5Z0V - chains A and D; structure by X-ray diffraction, 2.91 A resolution.

[Chain A (and D)]
Name: Extracellular solute-binding protein family 1, viral genome protein
Source organism: Escherichia coli
Notes: chain D of this document is another copy of the same molecule, construct and numbering; everything in this record applies to it too
UniProt: chimeric construct of A0A140NCD0, A0A1D9C0W3: residues 2-370 from A0A140NCD0 (A0A140NCD0_ECOBD) positions 27-395 (UniProt number = residue number + 25); residues 371-445 from A0A1D9C0W3 positions 24-98 (UniProt number = residue number - 347)
Amino-acid sequence (445 residues; numbered 1 to 445; the number before each row is that of its first residue):
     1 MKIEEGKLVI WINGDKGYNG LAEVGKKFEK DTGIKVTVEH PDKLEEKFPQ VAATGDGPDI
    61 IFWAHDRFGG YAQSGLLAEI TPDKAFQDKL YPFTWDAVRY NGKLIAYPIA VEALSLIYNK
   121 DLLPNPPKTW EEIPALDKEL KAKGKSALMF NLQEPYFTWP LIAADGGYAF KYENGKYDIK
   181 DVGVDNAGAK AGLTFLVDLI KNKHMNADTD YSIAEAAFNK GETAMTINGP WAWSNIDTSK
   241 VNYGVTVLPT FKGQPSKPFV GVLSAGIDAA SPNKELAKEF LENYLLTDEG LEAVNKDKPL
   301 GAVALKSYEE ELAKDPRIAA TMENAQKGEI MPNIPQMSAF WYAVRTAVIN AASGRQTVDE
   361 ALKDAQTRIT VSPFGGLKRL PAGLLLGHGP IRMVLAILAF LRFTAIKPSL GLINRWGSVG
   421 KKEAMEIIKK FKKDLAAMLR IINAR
Not modelled in the structure: 1 (chain D: 1-5)
Construct notes: initiating methionine (1); engineered mutation Asp268 (Asn293 in A0A140NCD0)
What the authors report for this chain:
  - mutagenesis - F403K, F431K: decreased stability

[How chain A and chain D interact]
Contacting residue pairs (101; chain A residue first):
  Gln73(A) - Leu410(D)
  Gln73(A) - Ile413(D)
  Ser74(A) - Trp416(D)  hydrogen bond (backbone-side chain)
  Ser372(A) - Lys407(D)  hydrogen bond (backbone-side chain)
  Pro373(A) - Ser409(D)
  Pro373(A) - Leu410(D)  hydrogen bond (backbone-backbone)
  Phe374(A) - Ser409(D)
  Gly375(A) - Lys407(D)
  Gly375(A) - Pro408(D)
  Gly375(A) - Ser409(D)
  Gly376(A) - Ile406(D)
  Gly376(A) - Lys407(D)  hydrogen bond (backbone-backbone)
  Leu377(A) - Leu385(D)
  Leu377(A) - Ile406(D)  hydrophobic
  Lys378(A) - Leu385(D)
  Arg379(A) - Arg379(D)
  Leu380(A) - Arg379(D)
  Leu380(A) - Leu380(D)  hydrophobic
  Leu380(A) - Phe400(D)  hydrophobic
  Leu385(A) - Lys378(D)
  Leu385(A) - Arg379(D)
  Leu386(A) - Phe374(D)
  Arg392(A) - Phe403(D)
  Arg392(A) - Thr404(D)  hydrogen bond (side chain-backbone)
  Met393(A) - Thr404(D)
  Ala396(A) - Phe400(D)  hydrophobic
  Ala396(A) - Thr404(D)
  Ile397(A) - Phe400(D)
  Ala399(A) - Leu435(D)  hydrophobic
  Ala399(A) - Met438(D)  hydrophobic
  Phe400(A) - Leu380(D)  hydrophobic
  Phe400(A) - Ala396(D)  hydrophobic
  Phe400(A) - Ile397(D)
  Leu401(A) - Leu377(D)  hydrophobic
  Arg402(A) - Asp434(D)
  Arg402(A) - Ala437(D)
  Arg402(A) - Met438(D)
  Arg402(A) - Ile441(D)
  Phe403(A) - Arg392(D)  hydrogen bond (backbone-side chain)
  Phe403(A) - Phe431(D)
  Phe403(A) - Asp434(D)
  Thr404(A) - Ala396(D)
  Ile406(A) - Gly376(D)
  Ile406(A) - Leu377(D)  hydrophobic
  Lys407(A) - Ser372(D)  hydrogen bond (side chain-backbone)
  Lys407(A) - Gly375(D)
  Lys407(A) - Gly376(D)  hydrogen bond (backbone-backbone)
  Pro408(A) - Gly375(D)
  Ser409(A) - Pro373(D)
  Ser409(A) - Phe374(D)
  Ser409(A) - Gly375(D)
  Leu410(A) - Gln73(D)
  Leu410(A) - Pro373(D)  hydrogen bond (backbone-backbone)
  Ile413(A) - Gln73(D)
  Ile413(A) - Ser74(D)
  Asn414(A) - Gln73(D)  hydrogen bond
  Trp416(A) - Ser74(D)  hydrogen bond (side chain-backbone)
  Trp416(A) - Met438(D)  hydrophobic
  Trp416(A) - Ile441(D)  hydrophobic
  Trp416(A) - Ile442(D)  hydrophobic
  Gly417(A) - Arg445(D)
  Val419(A) - Arg445(D)  hydrogen bond (backbone-side chain)
  Gly420(A) - Arg445(D)
  Lys421(A) - Ile442(D)
  Lys421(A) - Asn443(D)  hydrogen bond (side chain-backbone)
  Lys421(A) - Arg445(D)  hydrogen bond (side chain-backbone)
  Ala424(A) - Ile442(D)  hydrophobic
  Met425(A) - Leu439(D)  hydrophobic
  Met425(A) - Asn443(D)
  Ile428(A) - Leu435(D)
  Ile428(A) - Leu439(D)  hydrophobic
  Ile428(A) - Ile442(D)  hydrophobic
  Lys429(A) - Leu439(D)
  Lys430(A) - Phe403(D)  hydrogen bond (side chain-backbone)
  Phe431(A) - Phe403(D)
  Phe431(A) - Leu435(D)  hydrophobic
  Lys432(A) - Leu435(D)
  Lys432(A) - Leu439(D)
  Asp434(A) - Arg402(D)
  Asp434(A) - Phe403(D)
  Leu435(A) - Ala399(D)  hydrophobic
  Leu435(A) - Phe403(D)  hydrophobic
  Leu435(A) - Ile428(D)
  Leu435(A) - Phe431(D)  hydrophobic
  Leu435(A) - Lys432(D)
  Leu435(A) - Leu435(D)  hydrophobic
  Met438(A) - Ala399(D)  hydrophobic
  Met438(A) - Arg402(D)
  Met438(A) - Trp416(D)  hydrophobic
  Leu439(A) - Met425(D)  hydrophobic
  Leu439(A) - Ile428(D)  hydrophobic
  Leu439(A) - Lys429(D)
  Ile441(A) - Arg402(D)
  Ile441(A) - Trp416(D)  hydrophobic
  Ile442(A) - Trp416(D)  hydrophobic
  Ile442(A) - Lys421(D)
  Ile442(A) - Met425(D)  hydrophobic
  Asn443(A) - Lys421(D)  hydrogen bond (backbone-side chain)
  Asn443(A) - Met425(D)
  Arg445(A) - Trp416(D)  hydrogen bond (side chain-backbone)
  Arg445(A) - Lys421(D)
Also at the interface, not in a pair above, chain A (56 interface residues in all): Leu384, Leu395, Leu398, Ser418, Ala436, Ala437
Also at the interface, not in a pair above, chain D (52 interface residues in all): Gln336, Leu384, Leu386, Met393, Leu398, Leu401, Ala405, Gly417, Ala424, Ala436

[Overview]
56 residues of chain A face 52 of chain D across their interface; the contacts include 17 hydrogen bonds.
Polar contacts include Ser74(A)-Trp416(D), Ser372(A)-Lys407(D) and Arg392(A)-Thr404(D). From the paper: F403K
and F431K of chain A reduce stability.
Both chains are Extracellular solute-binding protein family 1, viral genome protein (Escherichia coli). Entry
5Z0V (Structural insight into the Zika virus capsid encapsulating the viral genome) was determined by X-ray
diffraction, deposited together with 5Z0R.
